Entry 6P3B (X-ray diffraction, 2.02 A resolution); this record covers chains H and L.

Chain H:
Protein: DH501UCA Fab Heavy chain
Source organism: Macaca mulatta
Notes: antibody fragment or engineered binder
Chain sequence (229 residues; numbered 1 to 218 plus 16 insertion-coded residues; 5 numbers in that range are skipped by the numbering (no residue carries them; nothing is unmodelled there); the number before each row is that of its first residue; a row labelled like 35A-35B holds insertion residues (35A, then the next letters in order)):
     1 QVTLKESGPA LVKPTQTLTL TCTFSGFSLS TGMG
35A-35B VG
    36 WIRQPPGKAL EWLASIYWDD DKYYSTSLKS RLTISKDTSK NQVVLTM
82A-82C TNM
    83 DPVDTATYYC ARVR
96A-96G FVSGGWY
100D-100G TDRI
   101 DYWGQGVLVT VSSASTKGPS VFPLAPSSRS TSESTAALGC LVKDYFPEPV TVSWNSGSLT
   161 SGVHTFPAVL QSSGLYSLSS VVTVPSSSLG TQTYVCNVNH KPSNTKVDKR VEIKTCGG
Not modelled in the structure: 1, 96A-96G, 127-128, 214-218
Disulfides: Cys-22/Cys-92, Cys-140/Cys-196
What the authors report for this chain:
  - conformationally variable residues (side-chain flip): Tyr-58

Chain L:
Protein: DH501UCA Fab Light chain
Source organism: Macaca mulatta
Notes: antibody fragment or engineered binder
Chain sequence (216 residues; each row starts with the number of its first residue; note: 1 number in that range is skipped by the numbering (no residue carries it; nothing is unmodelled there); a row labelled like 27A-27B holds insertion residues (27A, then the next letters in order)):
     1 QSVLTQP
     9 PSVSGAPGQR VTISCTGSS
27A-27B SN
    28 IGGYYVSWYQ QLPGTTPKLL IYQDNKRPSG VSDRFSGSKS GTSASLTITG LQTEDEADYY
    88 CLSYDTSF
95A-95B SG
    96 WRFGGGTRLT V
  106A L
   107 GQPKASPTVT LFPPSSEELQ ANKATLVCLI SDFYPGVVKV AWKADGSAVN AGVETTTPSK
   167 QSNNKYAASS YLSLTSDQWK SHKSYSCQVT HEGSTVEKTV APAECS
Not modelled in the structure: 1, 210-212
Disulfides: Cys-23/Cys-88, Cys-134/Cys-193

How chain H and chain L interact:
Pairs across the interface - 62 pairs, chain H then chain L:
  Ile-37(H) / Phe-98(L)  hydrophobic
  Gln-39(H) / Gln-38(L)  hydrogen bond
  Gln-39(H) / Tyr-87(L)
  Lys-43(H) / Tyr-87(L)  hydrogen bond (backbone-side chain)
  Ala-44(H) / Tyr-87(L)
  Ala-44(H) / Gly-100(L)
  Leu-45(H) / Pro-44(L)  hydrophobic
  Leu-45(H) / Tyr-87(L)
  Leu-45(H) / Phe-98(L)
  Trp-47(H) / Gly-95B(L)
  Trp-47(H) / Trp-96(L)
  Trp-47(H) / Phe-98(L)
  Tyr-52(H) / Trp-96(L)
  Tyr-59(H) / Ser-95A(L)  hydrogen bond (backbone-side chain)
  Ser-60(H) / Ser-95A(L)
  Thr-61(H) / Phe-95(L)
  Thr-61(H) / Ser-95A(L)  hydrogen bond (backbone-side chain)
  Ser-62(H) / Phe-95(L)
  Tyr-91(H) / Thr-43(L)
  Val-95(H) / Trp-96(L)  hydrophobic
  Thr-100D(H) / Tyr-32(L)
  Thr-100D(H) / Gln-50(L)
  Asp-100E(H) / Trp-96(L)
  Arg-100F(H) / Tyr-49(L)
  Arg-100F(H) / Gln-50(L)
  Ile-100G(H) / Tyr-36(L)  hydrogen bond (backbone-side chain)
  Ile-100G(H) / Leu-46(L)
  Ile-100G(H) / Leu-89(L)  hydrophobic
  Ile-100G(H) / Trp-96(L)  hydrophobic
  Trp-103(H) / Thr-43(L)
  Trp-103(H) / Pro-44(L)
  Gly-104(H) / Thr-43(L)  hydrogen bond (backbone-side chain)
  Phe-122(H) / Ser-121(L)
  Phe-122(H) / Glu-123(L)
  Phe-122(H) / Glu-124(L)
  Pro-123(H) / Ser-121(L)
  Pro-123(H) / Glu-123(L)
  Leu-124(H) / Phe-118(L)
  Ala-125(H) / Phe-118(L)
  Ala-137(H) / Thr-116(L)
  Ala-137(H) / Phe-118(L)
  Leu-141(H) / Tyr-177(L)  hydrophobic
  Lys-143(H) / Glu-124(L)  salt bridge
  Lys-143(H) / Lys-129(L)
  Lys-143(H) / Thr-131(L)
  His-164(H) / Ala-173(L)
  Phe-166(H) / Leu-135(L)  hydrophobic
  Phe-166(H) / Ile-136(L)
  Phe-166(H) / Ala-174(L)
  Pro-167(H) / Ser-165(L)
  Pro-167(H) / Ser-175(L)
  Ala-168(H) / Thr-162(L)
  Val-169(H) / Glu-160(L)
  Val-169(H) / Thr-162(L)
  Val-169(H) / Tyr-177(L)  hydrophobic
  Gln-171(H) / Glu-160(L)
  Gln-171(H) / Ser-179(L)
  Leu-178(H) / Tyr-177(L)
  Ser-179(H) / Val-133(L)
  Ser-179(H) / Tyr-177(L)  hydrogen bond
  Val-181(H) / Phe-118(L)  hydrophobic
  Val-181(H) / Leu-135(L)  hydrophobic
Other interface residues (no listed pair), chain H (41 interface residues in all): Glu-46, Asp-101, Leu-138, Leu-170, Ser-177, Lys-209
Other interface residues (no listed pair), chain L (37 interface residues in all): Gly-99, Ser-137, Gln-167

Summary:
41 residues of chain H and 37 residues of chain L are in contact, with 7 hydrogen bonds and 1 salt bridge.
Polar pairs include Lys-143(H)/Glu-124(L), Gln-39(H)/Gln-38(L) and Lys-43(H)/Tyr-87(L). The paper reports
conformational variability at Tyr-58(H).
Here chain H is DH501UCA Fab Heavy chain and chain L is DH501UCA Fab Light chain, both from Macaca mulatta.
Entry 6P3B (Crystal structure of the anti-HIV antibody DH501 unmutated common ancestor (UCA)) was determined
by X-ray diffraction.
